Entry 5DMQ (X-ray diffraction, 4.00 A resolution); this record covers chains A and B.

# Chain A
Name: Reverse transcriptase/ribonuclease H p80
From: Moloney murine leukemia virus (isolate Shinnick)
Notes: EC 2.7.7.49, 2.7.7.7, 3.1.26.4
Reference sequence: P03355 (POL_MLVMS); residues 24-671 here correspond to UniProt positions 683-1330 (UniProt number = residue number + 659)
Chain sequence (648 residues; row label = number of the first residue in the row):
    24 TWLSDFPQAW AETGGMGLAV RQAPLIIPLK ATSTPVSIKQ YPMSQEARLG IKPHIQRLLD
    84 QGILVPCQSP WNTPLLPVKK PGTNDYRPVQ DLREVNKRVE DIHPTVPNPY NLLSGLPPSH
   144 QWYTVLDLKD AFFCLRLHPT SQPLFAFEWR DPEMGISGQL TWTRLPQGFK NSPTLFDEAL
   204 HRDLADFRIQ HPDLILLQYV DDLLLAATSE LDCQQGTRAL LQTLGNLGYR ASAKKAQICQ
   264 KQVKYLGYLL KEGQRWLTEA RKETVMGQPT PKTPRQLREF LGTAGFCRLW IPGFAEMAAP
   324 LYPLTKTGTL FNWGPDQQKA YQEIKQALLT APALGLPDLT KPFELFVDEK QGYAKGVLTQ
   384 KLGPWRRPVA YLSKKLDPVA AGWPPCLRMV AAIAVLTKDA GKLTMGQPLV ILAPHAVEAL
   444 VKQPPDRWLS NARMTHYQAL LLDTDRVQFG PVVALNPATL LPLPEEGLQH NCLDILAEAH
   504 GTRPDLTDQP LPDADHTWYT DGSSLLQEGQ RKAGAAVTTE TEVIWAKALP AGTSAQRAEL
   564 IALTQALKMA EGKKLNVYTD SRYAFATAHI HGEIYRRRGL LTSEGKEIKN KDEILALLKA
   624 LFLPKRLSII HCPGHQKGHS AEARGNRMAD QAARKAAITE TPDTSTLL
Unresolved in the structure: 103-105, 330-331, 449-454, 490-498, 600-610, 664-671
From the paper describing this entry:
  - catalytic residues: Asp-524, Glu-562, Asp-583, Asp-653 (citing earlier work)
  - mutagenesis - D511A, Q559A, I593A: unchanged binding to Eukaryotic peptide chain release factor subunit 1 (chain B)
  - mutagenesis - G525E: decreased binding to Eukaryotic peptide chain release factor subunit 1 (chain B) (citing earlier work)
  - mutagenesis - A589K: decreased expression in response to Gag-Pol levels
  - mutagenesis - R585A, F588A: unchanged expression in response to Gag-Pol levels
  - mutagenesis - R585A/F588A/A589K: abolished expression in response to Gag-Pol protein

# Chain B
Name: Eukaryotic peptide chain release factor subunit 1
From: Mus musculus
Reference sequence: Q8BWY3 (ERF1_MOUSE); residue numbers follow UniProt; this construct covers 1-437
Chain sequence (437 residues; row label = number of the first residue in the row):
     1 MADDPSAADR NVEIWKIKKL IKSLEAARGN GTSMISLIIP PKDQISRVAK MLADEFGTAS
    61 NIKSRVNRLS VLGAITSVQQ RLKLYNKVPP NGLVVYCGTI VTEEGKEKKV NIDFEPFKPI
   121 NTSLYLCDNK FHTEALTALL SDDSKFGFIV IDGSGALFGT LQGNTREVLH KFTVDLPKKH
   181 GRGGQSALRF ARLRMEKRHN YVRKVAETAV QLFISGDKVN VAGLVLAGSA DFKTELSQSD
   241 MFDQRLQSKV LKLVDISYGG ENGFNQAIEL STEVLSNVKF IQEKKLIGRY FDEISQDTGK
   301 YCFGVEDTLK ALEMGAVEIL IVYENLDIMR YVLHCQGTEE EKILYLTPEQ EKDKSHFTDK
   361 ETGQEHELIE SMPLLEWFAN NYKKFGATLE IVTDKSQEGS QFVKGFGGIG GILRYRVDFQ
   421 GMEYQGGDDE FFDLDDY
Unresolved in the structure: 1-4, 350-370, 421-437
Swiss-Prot annotation at these positions:
  - motif: Asn-61 to Ser-64 (NIKS motif)
  - modified residue: Ala-2 (N-acetylalanine), Lys-63 (4-hydroxylysine), Gln-185 (N5-methylglutamine), Thr-347 (Phosphothreonine)
  - cross-link (Glycyl lysine isopeptide (Lys-Gly)): Lys-87 (interchain with G-Cter in SUMO2), Lys-279 (interchain with G-Cter in ubiquitin), Lys-404 (interchain with G-Cter in SUMO2)
From the paper describing this entry:
  - mutagenesis - F291A, D297A, F303A: unchanged binding to Reverse transcriptase/ribonuclease H p80 (chain A)

# Chain A / chain B interface
Pairs across the interface (27; chain A residue first):
  His-503(A) with Gln-397(B)
  Arg-506(A) with Gln-401(B)
  Leu-509(A) with Lys-404(B)
  Thr-510(A) with Lys-404(B)
  Asp-511(A) with Lys-404(B), hydrogen bond (backbone-backbone); Gly-405(B)
  Arg-585(A) with Phe-303(B); Asp-307(B), salt bridge; Phe-419(B)
  Tyr-586(A) with Asp-297(B), hydrogen bond; Tyr-301(B)
  Phe-588(A) with Phe-303(B), hydrophobic; Gly-405(B); Phe-406(B), hydrophobic
  Ala-589(A) with Ile-294(B); Phe-303(B), hydrophobic; Phe-406(B), hydrophobic
  Thr-590(A) with Ile-294(B)
  His-592(A) with Gly-405(B)
  Ile-593(A) with Phe-291(B), hydrophobic; Ile-294(B), hydrophobic
  His-594(A) with Gln-401(B)
  Glu-596(A) with Gln-401(B)
  Pro-636(A) with Glu-306(B); Gln-420(B)
  Gly-637(A) with Glu-306(B)
  Gln-639(A) with Gln-420(B)
Other interface residues (no listed pair), chain A (21 interface residues in all): Gly-504, Gln-559, Ile-611, His-638
Other interface residues (no listed pair), chain B (17 interface residues in all): Ser-295, Gly-407, Asp-418
The authors on this interface:
  - specific contacts: Arg-585(A)/Asp-307(B)
  - hot spots on chain A (mutagenesis) - A589K: abolished binding to Eukaryotic peptide chain release factor subunit 1 (chain B)
  - hot spots on chain A (mutagenesis) - F588A (10-fold): decreased binding to Eukaryotic peptide chain release factor subunit 1 (chain B)
  - hot spots on chain B (mutagenesis) - I294A, Y301A, F406A: abolished binding to Reverse transcriptase/ribonuclease H p80 (chain A)

# Summary
21 residues of chain A and 17 residues of chain B are in contact, with 2 hydrogen bonds and 1 salt bridge.
Among the polar pairs are Arg-585(A)/Asp-307(B), Tyr-586(A)/Asp-297(B) and Asp-511(A)/Lys-404(B). The authors
report a contact between Arg-585(A) and Asp-307(B). From the paper: catalytic residues Asp-524(A), Glu-562(A)
and Asp-583(A) among others; I294A, Y301A and F406A of chain B abolish binding to Reverse
transcriptase/ribonuclease H p80 (chain A); 14 substitutions were tested in all.
Chain A is Reverse transcriptase/ribonuclease H p80 (Moloney murine leukemia virus (isolate Shinnick)) and
chain B is Eukaryotic peptide chain release factor subunit 1 (Mus musculus); the structure, Crystal structure
of mouse eRF1 in complex with Reverse Transcriptase (RT) of Moloney Murine Leukemia Virus, was determined by
X-ray diffraction, deposited together with 5DMR.
